Entry 7X7V (electron microscopy, 3.83 A resolution); this record covers chains L and E of the 7 polymer chains in the assembly.

# Chain L
Molecule: X10 light chain
Organism: Mus musculus
Amino-acid sequence (111 residues; each row starts with the number of its first residue):
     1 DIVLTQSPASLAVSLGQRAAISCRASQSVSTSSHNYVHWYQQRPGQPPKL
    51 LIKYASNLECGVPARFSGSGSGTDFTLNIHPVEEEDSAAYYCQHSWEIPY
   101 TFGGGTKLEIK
Disulfide bonds: Cys-23/Cys-92

# Chain E
Molecule: Spike protein S1
Organism: Severe acute respiratory syndrome coronavirus
UniProtKB: P59594 (SPIKE_SARS); residues 320-508 here = UniProt positions 320-508
Amino-acid sequence (189 residues; row label = number of the first residue in the row):
   320 TNLCPFGEVFNATKFPSVYAWERKKISNCVADYSVLYNSTFFSTFKCYGV
   370 SATKLNDLCFSNVYADSFVVKGDDVRQIAPGQTGVIADYNYKLPDDFMGC
   420 VLAWNTRNIDATSTGNYNYKYRYLRHGKLRPFERDISNVPFSPDGKPCTP
   470 PALNCYWPLNDYGFYTTTGIGYQPYRVVVLSFELLNAPA
Swiss-Prot annotation at these positions:
  - glycosylation (N-linked (GlcNAc...) asparagine): Asn-330, Asn-357
  - natural variant: Lys-344 (K344R: In strain: Isolate GD01, Isolate GD03 and 1 more), Phe-360 (F360S: In strain: Isolate GD03 and Isolate SZ3), Arg-426 (R426G: In strain: Isolate Shanghai LY), Asn-437 (N437D: In strain: Isolate Shanghai LY), Leu-472 (L472P: In strain: Isolate GD03), Asn-479 (N479K: In strain: Isolate SZ3), Asp-480 (D480G: In strain: Isolate GD03), Thr-487 (T487S: In strain: Isolate GD03 and Isolate SZ3), Phe-501 (F501Y: In strain: Isolate GD01)
  - mutagenesis: Cys-323 (C323A: No effect on human ACE2 binding in vitro), Cys-348 (C348A: Complete loss of human ACE2 binding in vitro), Glu-452 (E452A: 90% loss of human ACE2 binding in vitro), Asp-454 (D454A: Complete loss of human ACE2 binding in vitro), Asp-463 (D463A: Partial loss of human ACE2 binding in vitro), Cys-467 (C467A: Complete loss of human ACE2 binding in vitro), Cys-474 (C474A: Complete loss of human ACE2 binding in vitro), Asp-480 (D480A: No effect on human ACE2 binding in vitro)
Disulfide bonds: Cys-323/Cys-348, Cys-366/Cys-419, Cys-467/Cys-474
Covalently attached groups: N-acetylglucosamine (NAG) linked to Asn-330, Asn-357

# Interface between chain L and chain E
Contacting residue pairs (22; chain L residue first):
  Ser-28(L) with Asn-457(E), hydrogen bond; Trp-476(E)
  Ser-30(L) with Asn-457(E), hydrogen bond (backbone-side chain); Trp-476(E), hydrogen bond
  Thr-31(L) with Trp-476(E); Leu-478(E), hydrogen bond (side chain-backbone); Asn-479(E); Asp-480(E)
  Ser-32(L) with Trp-476(E); Leu-478(E); Asn-479(E), hydrogen bond
  Ser-33(L) with Asp-480(E)
  His-34(L) with Tyr-436(E); Asp-480(E), salt bridge
  Tyr-36(L) with Tyr-436(E), hydrogen bond (side chain-backbone); Asp-480(E), hydrogen bond
  Gly-72(L) with Trp-476(E)
  Trp-96(L) with Tyr-338(E), hydrogen bond; Lys-439(E), hydrogen bond (backbone-side chain); Leu-478(E), hydrophobic
  Ile-98(L) with Lys-333(E)
  Tyr-100(L) with Asn-437(E)
Also at the interface, not in a pair above, chain L (16 interface residues in all): Gln-27, Val-29, Tyr-54, Ser-95, Glu-97
Also at the interface, not in a pair above, chain E (11 interface residues in all): Ile-455

# In short
Chain L and chain E form an interface of 16 and 11 residues respectively, with 9 hydrogen bonds and 1 salt
bridge. Among the polar pairs are His-34(L)/Asp-480(E), Ser-28(L)/Asn-457(E) and Ser-30(L)/Asn-457(E).
Covalently linked N-acetylglucosamine: at Asn-330(E) and Asn-357(E).
Here chain L is X10 light chain (Mus musculus) and chain E is Spike protein S1 (Severe acute respiratory
syndrome coronavirus). Entry 7X7V (Cryo-EM structure of SARS-CoV spike protein in complex with three nAbs X01,
X10 and X17) was determined by electron microscopy, deposited together with 7X7T and 7X7U.
